PDB entry 9FSV | X-ray diffraction, 2.75 A resolution | chains V and W of the 28 polymer chains in the assembly

# Chain V
Protein: Proteasome subunit beta type-10, Proteasome subunit beta type-2
Organism: Homo sapiens
Notes: EC 3.4.25.1
Reference sequence: chimeric construct of P40306, P25043: residues 2-52 from P40306 (PSB10_HUMAN) positions 41-91 (UniProt number = residue number + 39); residues 53-226 from P25043 positions 82-255 (UniProt number = residue number + 29)
Amino-acid sequence (225 residues; row label = number of the first residue in the row):
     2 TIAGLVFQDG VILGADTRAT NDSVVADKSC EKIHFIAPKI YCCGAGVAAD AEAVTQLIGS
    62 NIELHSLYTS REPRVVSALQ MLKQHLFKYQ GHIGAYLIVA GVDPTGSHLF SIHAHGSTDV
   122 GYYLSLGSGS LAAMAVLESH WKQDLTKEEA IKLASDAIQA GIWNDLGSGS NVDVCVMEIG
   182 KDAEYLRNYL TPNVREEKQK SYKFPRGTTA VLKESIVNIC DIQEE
Not modelled in the structure: 224-226
Glycans and other covalent adducts: epoxyketone inhibitor 42 (A1IFL) linked to Thr-2
Bound ions: Mg2+: Ile-163, Asp-166, Ser-169 (shared with 1 residue of chain L)
Ligand contacts: epoxyketone inhibitor 42 (A1IFL; (2S)-N-[(2S)-1-[[(1S)-2-cyclohexyl-1-[(2R,3S,6R,7S)-3-methanoyl-2,6-dimethyl-6,7-bis(oxidanyl)-1,4-oxazepan-7-yl]ethyl]amino]-3-(4-methoxyphenyl)-1-oxidanylidene-propan-2-yl]-2-(2-morpholin-4-ylethanoylamino)-4-oxidanyl-butanamide): Ile-3, Asp-17, Arg-19, Ala-20, Thr-21, Asn-22, Ala-27, Cys-31, Lys-33, His-35, Gly-45, Ala-46, Gly-47, Val-48, Ala-49, Ala-52, Glu-53, Leu-127, Gly-128, Ser-129, Gly-130, Gly-168, Ser-169

# Chain W
Protein: Proteasome subunit beta type-3
Organism: Saccharomyces cerevisiae
Reference sequence: P25451 (PSB3_YEAST); residues 0-204 here correspond to UniProt positions 1-205 (UniProt number = residue number + 1)
Amino-acid sequence (205 residues; each row starts with the number of its first residue; numbering starts at 0):
     0 MSDPSSINGG IVVAMTGKDC VAIACDLRLG SQSLGVSNKF EKIFHYGHVF LGITGLATDV
    60 TTLNEMFRYK TNLYKLKEER AIEPETFTQL VSSSLYERRF GPYFVGPVVA GINSKSGKPF
   120 IAGFDLIGCI DEAKDFIVSG TASDQLFGMC ESLYEPNLEP EDLFETISQA LLNAADRDAL
   180 SGWGAVVYII KKDEVVKRYL KMRQD
Not modelled in the structure: 0
Bound ions: Mg2+ site 1: Ala-174, Asp-177, Ser-180; Mg2+ site 2: Asp-204 (shared with 3 residues of chain K)
Ligand contacts: epoxyketone inhibitor 42 (A1IFL; (2S)-N-[(2S)-1-[[(1S)-2-cyclohexyl-1-[(2R,3S,6R,7S)-3-methanoyl-2,6-dimethyl-6,7-bis(oxidanyl)-1,4-oxazepan-7-yl]ethyl]amino]-3-(4-methoxyphenyl)-1-oxidanylidene-propan-2-yl]-2-(2-morpholin-4-ylethanoylamino)-4-oxidanyl-butanamide): Asp-124, Leu-125, Ile-126, Cys-128
Curated features (UniProtKB/Swiss-Prot):
  - modified residue: Ser-30 (Phosphoserine)
  - cross-link: Lys-69 (Glycyl lysine isopeptide (Lys-Gly) (interchain with G-Cter in ubiquitin))

# Interface between chain V and chain W
Residue-residue contacts - 59 pairs, chain V then chain W:
  Val-25(V) / Asp-143(W)
  Val-26(V) / Phe-146(W)
  Ala-27(V) / Asp-130(W)
  Asp-28(V) / Asp-130(W)
  Lys-29(V) / Glu-150(W)  salt bridge
  Val-48(V) / Arg-98(W)
  Val-48(V) / Ile-126(W)  hydrophobic
  Ala-49(V) / Cys-128(W)  hydrophobic
  Ala-50(V) / Tyr-95(W)
  Ala-50(V) / Ile-126(W)  hydrophobic
  Asp-51(V) / Tyr-95(W)  hydrogen bond
  Asp-51(V) / Arg-98(W)  salt bridge
  Glu-53(V) / Cys-128(W)  hydrogen bond
  Ala-54(V) / Tyr-95(W)
  Tyr-90(V) / Phe-99(W)  hydrophobic
  His-93(V) / Arg-98(W)  hydrogen bond (backbone-side chain)
  His-93(V) / Phe-99(W)
  Arg-196(V) / Glu-150(W)  salt bridge
  Lys-199(V) / Glu-150(W)
  Lys-199(V) / Ser-151(W)
  Lys-199(V) / Tyr-153(W)  hydrogen bond (side chain-backbone)
  Ser-202(V) / Glu-154(W)  hydrogen bond
  Tyr-203(V) / Ser-151(W)
  Tyr-203(V) / Leu-152(W)  hydrophobic
  Lys-204(V) / Asp-161(W)
  Phe-205(V) / Leu-152(W)  hydrophobic
  Phe-205(V) / Gln-168(W)
  Arg-207(V) / Glu-160(W)  salt bridge
  Arg-207(V) / Asp-161(W)  salt bridge
  Arg-207(V) / Glu-164(W)
  Gly-208(V) / Glu-164(W)  hydrogen bond (backbone-side chain)
  Thr-209(V) / Glu-164(W)  hydrogen bond (backbone-side chain)
  Thr-210(V) / Glu-164(W)  hydrogen bond
  Thr-210(V) / Ser-167(W)
  Thr-210(V) / Gln-168(W)  hydrogen bond
  Thr-210(V) / Leu-199(W)
  Ala-211(V) / Leu-199(W)
  Ala-211(V) / Lys-200(W)  hydrogen bond (backbone-backbone)
  Val-212(V) / Phe-163(W)  hydrophobic
  Val-212(V) / Tyr-198(W)
  Leu-213(V) / Tyr-198(W)  hydrogen bond (backbone-backbone)
  Leu-213(V) / Leu-199(W)
  Leu-213(V) / Lys-200(W)
  Lys-214(V) / Arg-197(W)
  Lys-214(V) / Tyr-198(W)  hydrogen bond (backbone-backbone)
  Glu-215(V) / Lys-196(W)
  Glu-215(V) / Arg-197(W)  salt bridge
  Ser-216(V) / Val-195(W)
  Ser-216(V) / Lys-196(W)  hydrogen bond (backbone-backbone)
  Ile-217(V) / Val-194(W)
  Val-218(V) / His-44(W)
  Val-218(V) / Tyr-187(W)  hydrophobic
  Val-218(V) / Val-194(W)  hydrogen bond (backbone-backbone)
  Val-218(V) / Lys-196(W)
  Asn-219(V) / His-44(W)
  Ile-220(V) / Gly-46(W)
  Ile-220(V) / Phe-49(W)  hydrophobic
  Ile-220(V) / Val-194(W)  hydrophobic
  Asp-222(V) / Lys-74(W)  salt bridge
Interface residues without a listed pair, chain V (36 interface residues in all): Ile-94, Pro-206
Interface residues without a listed pair, chain W (37 interface residues in all): His-47, Asp-124, Asp-134, Glu-158, Thr-165, Leu-171

# Overview
36 residues of chain V face 37 of chain W across their interface, with 14 hydrogen bonds and 7 salt bridges.
Polar pairs include Lys-29(V)/Glu-150(W), Asp-51(V)/Arg-98(W) and Arg-196(V)/Glu-150(W). Bound to chain W:
epoxyketone inhibitor 42. Covalently linked epoxyketone inhibitor 42: at Thr-2(V).
Here chain V is Proteasome subunit beta type-10, Proteasome subunit beta type-2 (Homo sapiens) and chain W is
Proteasome subunit beta type-3 (Saccharomyces cerevisiae). Entry 9FSV (Yeast 20S proteasome with human beta2i
(1-53) in complex with epoxyketone inhibitor 16) was determined by X-ray diffraction, deposited together with
9FRW, 9FSU, 9FST, 9FT0 and 9FT1.
